Entry 6MJE (X-ray diffraction, 2.50 A resolution); this record covers chains A and G of the 4 polymer chains in the assembly.

# Chain A (and G)
Name: Monopolin complex subunit CSM1
Source organism: Candida glabrata
Notes: chain G of this document is another copy of the same molecule, construct and numbering; everything in this record applies to it too
Reference sequence: A0A0W0CH22 (A0A0W0CH22_CANGB); residue numbers follow UniProt; this construct covers 69-181
Sequence (132 residues; numbered 50 to 181; the number before each row is that of its first residue):
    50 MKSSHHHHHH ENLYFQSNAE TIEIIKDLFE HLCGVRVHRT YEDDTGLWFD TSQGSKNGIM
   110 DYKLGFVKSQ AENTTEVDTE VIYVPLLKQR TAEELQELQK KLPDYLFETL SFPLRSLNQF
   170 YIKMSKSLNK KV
Not modelled in the structure: 50-61, 117-126 (chain G: 50-61, 117-127)
Sequence notes: expression tag (50-68)

# Chain A / chain G interface
Contacting residue pairs (57):
  Y63(A) with E91(G); D92(G); D93(G), hydrogen bond
  Q65(A) with T89(G); Y90(G); E91(G); L96(G)
  N67(A) with N67(G); I71(G)
  T70(A) with I71(G)
  I71(A) with N67(G); T70(G); I71(G), hydrophobic; I74(G), hydrophobic
  I73(A) with L96(G), hydrophobic; F98(G), hydrophobic
  I74(A) with I71(G), hydrophobic; I74(G), hydrophobic; K75(G)
  K75(A) with I74(G)
  L77(A) with V86(G), hydrophobic; F98(G), hydrophobic
  F78(A) with F78(G), hydrophobic; V84(G), hydrophobic
  H80(A) with L163(G); L166(G); N167(G), hydrogen bond (backbone-backbone)
  L81(A) with V84(G), hydrophobic; L166(G); N167(G), hydrogen bond (backbone-side chain); Y170(G)
  C82(A) with C82(G), hydrophobic; N167(G); Y170(G), hydrophobic
  V84(A) with F78(G), hydrophobic; L81(G), hydrophobic
  V86(A) with L77(G), hydrophobic
  T89(A) with Q65(G), hydrogen bond; T70(G)
  Y90(A) with Q65(G)
  E91(A) with Y63(G); Q65(G)
  D92(A) with Y63(G), hydrogen bond (backbone-side chain)
  D93(A) with Y63(G), hydrogen bond
  L96(A) with Q65(G); I73(G), hydrophobic
  F98(A) with I73(G), hydrophobic; L77(G), hydrophobic
  L163(A) with H80(G)
  L166(A) with H80(G); L81(G)
  N167(A) with H80(G); L81(G), hydrogen bond (side chain-backbone); C82(G)
  Y170(A) with L81(G); C82(G); Y170(G)
Also at the interface, not in a pair above, chain A (32 interface residues in all): A68, G83, Y111, L113, F115, F169
Also at the interface, not in a pair above, chain G (32 interface residues in all): A68, G83, Y111, L113, F115, F169

# Summary
Chain A and chain G each contribute 32 residues to their interface, with 7 hydrogen bonds. Polar contacts
include Y63(A)-D93(G), L81(A)-N167(G) and T89(A)-Q65(G).
Chain A and chain G are both Monopolin complex subunit CSM1 (Candida glabrata); the structure, Structure of
Candida glabrata Csm1: S. cerevisiae Dsn1 complex, was determined by X-ray diffraction, deposited together
with 6MJ8, 6MJB and 6MJC.
